PDB entry 6ME4 | X-ray diffraction, 3.20 A resolution | chain A

# Chain A
Molecule: chimera protein of Melatonin receptor type 1A and GlgA glycogen synthase
From: Homo sapiens
UniProtKB: chimeric construct of P48039, Q9V2J8: residues 12-218 from P48039 (MTR1A_HUMAN) positions 12-218 (same numbers); residues 1001-1196 from Q9V2J8 positions 218-413 (UniProt number = residue number - 783); residues 228-325 from P48039 (MTR1A_HUMAN) positions 228-325 (same numbers)
Chain sequence (503 residues; numbered 10 to 325; the number before each row is that of its first residue):
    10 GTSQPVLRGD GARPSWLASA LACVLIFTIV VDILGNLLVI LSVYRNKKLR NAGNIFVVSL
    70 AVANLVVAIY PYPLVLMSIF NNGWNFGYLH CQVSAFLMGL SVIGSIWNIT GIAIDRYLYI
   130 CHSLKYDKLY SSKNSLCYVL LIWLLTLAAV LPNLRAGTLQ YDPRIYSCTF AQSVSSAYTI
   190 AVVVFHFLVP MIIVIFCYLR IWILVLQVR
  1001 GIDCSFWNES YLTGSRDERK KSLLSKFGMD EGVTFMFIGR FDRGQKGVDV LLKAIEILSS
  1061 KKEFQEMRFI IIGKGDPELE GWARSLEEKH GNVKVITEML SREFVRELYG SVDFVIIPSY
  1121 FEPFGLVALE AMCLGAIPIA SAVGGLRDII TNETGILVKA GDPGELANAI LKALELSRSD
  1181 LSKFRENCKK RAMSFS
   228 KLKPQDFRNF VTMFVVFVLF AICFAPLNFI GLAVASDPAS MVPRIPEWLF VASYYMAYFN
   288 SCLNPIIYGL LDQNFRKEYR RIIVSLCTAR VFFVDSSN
Not modelled in the structure: 10-22, 321-325
Construct notes: expression tag (10-11); engineered mutation Asn73 (Asp in P48039), Phe95 (Leu in P48039), Ala104 (Gly in P48039), Trp116 (Phe in P48039), Asp124 (Asn in P48039), Leu127 (Cys in P48039), Phe251 (Trp in P48039), Pro292 (Ala in P48039), Asp299 (Asn in P48039)
Modified residues: Cys1004 (S-(2-amino-2-oxoethyl)-L-cysteine; YCM)
Swiss-Prot annotation at these positions:
  - binding site (melatonin): Asn162, Gln181
Disulfide bonds: Cys100-Cys177
Small-molecule neighbours: 2-iodomelatonin (ML2; N-[2-(2-iodo-5-methoxy-1H-indol-3-yl)ethyl]acetamide): Ala104, Met107, Gly108, Val111, Ile112, Ala158, Val159, Asn162, Leu168, Thr178, Phe179, Gln181, Val191, Val192, Leu254, Asn255, Tyr281
From the paper describing this entry:
  - binding site for 2-iodomelatonin: Asn162, Phe179, Gln181
  - mutagenesis - Y79A, P80A, Y81A, P82A, F179A, Q181A, N255A: decreased stability
  - mutagenesis - D73N, Y79A, Y79F, P80A, Y81A, P82A, H99L, G108A, N124D, F179A, Q181E, F196A, W251F, N255A, N299D: decreased signaling
  - mutagenesis - N162A, Q181A: abolished signaling
  - mutagenesis - N162A: unchanged stability
  - mutagenesis - A190F: decreased signaling in response to bitopic ligand
  - mutagenesis - A158M: abolished signaling in response to all tested agonists
  - mutagenesis - D73N: decreased binding to melatonin
  - mutagenesis - H195A: decreased expression
  - mutagenesis - L95F, G104A: unchanged signaling

# In short
Chain A binds 2-iodomelatonin. UniProt lists melatonin-binding residues Asn162 and Gln181. From the paper: a
binding site for 2-iodomelatonin at Asn162, Phe179 and Gln181; D73N, Y79A and Y79F, among others, reduce
signaling; 22 substitutions were tested in all.
Chain A is chimera protein of Melatonin receptor type 1A and GlgA glycogen synthase (Homo sapiens); the
structure, XFEL crystal structure of human melatonin receptor MT1 in complex with 2-iodomelatonin, was
determined by X-ray diffraction, deposited together with 6ME2, 6ME3 and 6ME5.
